PDB entry 7TK2 | electron microscopy, 6.50 A resolution (low resolution: residue-level contacts below are approximate; hydrogen-bond / salt-bridge calls are withheld) | chains V and W of the 27 polymer chains in the assembly

== Chain V ==
Molecule: ATP synthase subunit d
Source organism: Saccharomyces cerevisiae
UniProt: P30902 (ATP7_YEAST); residues 1-173 here correspond to UniProt positions 2-174 (UniProt number = residue number + 1)
Sequence (173 residues; row label = number of the first residue in the row):
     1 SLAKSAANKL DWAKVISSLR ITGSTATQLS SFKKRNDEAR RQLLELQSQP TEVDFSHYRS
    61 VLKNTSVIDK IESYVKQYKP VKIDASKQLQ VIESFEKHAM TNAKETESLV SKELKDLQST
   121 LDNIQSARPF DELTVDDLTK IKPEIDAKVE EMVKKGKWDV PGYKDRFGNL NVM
Unresolved in the structure: 1-2
Swiss-Prot annotation at these positions:
  - modified residue: Ser1 (N-acetylserine)

== Chain W ==
Molecule: ATP synthase subunit f
Source organism: Saccharomyces cerevisiae
UniProt: Q06405 (ATPK_YEAST); residues 1-95 here correspond to UniProt positions 7-101 (UniProt number = residue number + 6)
Sequence (95 residues; numbered 1 to 95; the number before each row is that of its first residue):
     1 VSTLIPPKVV SSKNIGSAPN AKRIANVVHF YKSLPQGPAP AIKANTRLAR YKAKYFDGDN
    61 ASGKPLWHFA LGIIAFGYSM EYYFHLRHHK GAEEH
Unresolved in the structure: 86-95

== Interface between chain V and chain W ==
Pairs across the interface - 12 pairs, chain V then chain W:
  Asn102(V) with Lys8(W)
  Ala103(V) with Lys8(W)
  Ser126(V) with Pro35(W)
  Ala127(V) with Pro35(W)
  Arg128(V) with Leu34(W); Pro35(W); Gln36(W)
  Pro129(V) with Leu34(W); Gln36(W); Gly37(W)
  Phe130(V) with Gln36(W)
  Glu132(V) with Gly37(W)
Also at the interface, not in a pair above, chain V (10 interface residues in all): Thr27, Asn123
Also at the interface, not in a pair above, chain W (7 interface residues in all): Leu4, Phe30

== Summary ==
10 residues of chain V and 7 residues of chain W are in contact.
Here chain V is ATP synthase subunit d and chain W is ATP synthase subunit f, both from Saccharomyces
cerevisiae. Entry 7TK2 (Yeast ATP synthase State 1binding(a) with 10 mM ATP backbone model) was determined by
electron microscopy, deposited together with 7TJS, 7TJT, 7TJU, 7TJV, 7TJW, 7TJX and 30 further entries.
